PDB entry 8EYG | electron microscopy, 3.73 A resolution | chains C and F of the 5 polymer chains in the assembly

# Chain C
Molecule: Spike glycoprotein
Organism: Severe acute respiratory syndrome coronavirus 2
UniProt: P0DTC2 (SPIKE_SARS2); residue numbers follow UniProt; this construct covers 14-1149
Chain sequence (1136 residues; numbered 14 to 1149; the number before each row is that of its first residue):
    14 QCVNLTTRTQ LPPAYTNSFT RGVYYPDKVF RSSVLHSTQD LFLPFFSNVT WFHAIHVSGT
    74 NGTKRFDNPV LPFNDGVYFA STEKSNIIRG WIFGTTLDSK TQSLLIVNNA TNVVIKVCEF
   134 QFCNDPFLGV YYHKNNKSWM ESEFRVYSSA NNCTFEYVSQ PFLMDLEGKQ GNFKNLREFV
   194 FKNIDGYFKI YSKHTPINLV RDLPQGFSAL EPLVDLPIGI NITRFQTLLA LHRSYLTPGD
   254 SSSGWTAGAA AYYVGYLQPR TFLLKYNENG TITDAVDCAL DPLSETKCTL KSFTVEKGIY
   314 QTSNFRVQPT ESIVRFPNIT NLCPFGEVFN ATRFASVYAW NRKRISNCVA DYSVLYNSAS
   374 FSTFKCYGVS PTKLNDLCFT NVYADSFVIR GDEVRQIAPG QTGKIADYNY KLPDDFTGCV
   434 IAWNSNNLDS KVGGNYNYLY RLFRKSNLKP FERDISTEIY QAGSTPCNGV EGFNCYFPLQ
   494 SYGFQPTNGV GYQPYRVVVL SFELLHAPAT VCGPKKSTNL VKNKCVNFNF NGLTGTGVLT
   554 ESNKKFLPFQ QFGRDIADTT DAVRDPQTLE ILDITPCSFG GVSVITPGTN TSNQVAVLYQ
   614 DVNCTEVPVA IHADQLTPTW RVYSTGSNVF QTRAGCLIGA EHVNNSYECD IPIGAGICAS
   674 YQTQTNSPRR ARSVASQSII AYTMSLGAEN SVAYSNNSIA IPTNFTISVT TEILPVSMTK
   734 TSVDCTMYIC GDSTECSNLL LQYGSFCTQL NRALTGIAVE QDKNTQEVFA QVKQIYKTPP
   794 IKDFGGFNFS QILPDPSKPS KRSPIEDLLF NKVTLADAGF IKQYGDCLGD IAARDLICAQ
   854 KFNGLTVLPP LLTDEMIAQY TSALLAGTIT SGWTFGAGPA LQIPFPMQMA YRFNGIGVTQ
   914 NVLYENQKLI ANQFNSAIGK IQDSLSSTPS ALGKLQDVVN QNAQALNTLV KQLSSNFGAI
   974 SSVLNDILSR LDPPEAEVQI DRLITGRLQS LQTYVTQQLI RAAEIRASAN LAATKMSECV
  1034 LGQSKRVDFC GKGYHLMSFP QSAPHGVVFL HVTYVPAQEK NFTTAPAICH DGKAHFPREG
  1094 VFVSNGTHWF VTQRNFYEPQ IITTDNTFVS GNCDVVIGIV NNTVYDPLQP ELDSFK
Unresolved in the structure: 71-75, 618-640, 677-688, 828-850, 941-943, 1147-1149
Differences from the reference sequence: conflict P817 (Phe in P0DTC2), P892 (Ala in P0DTC2), P899 (Ala in P0DTC2), P942 (Ala in P0DTC2), P986 (Lys in P0DTC2), P987 (Val in P0DTC2)
Disulfide bonds: C291-C301, C391-C525, C538-C590, C617-C649, C662-C671, C738-C760, C743-C749, C1032-C1043, C1082-C1126
Glycans and other covalent adducts: N-acetylglucosamine (NAG) linked to N331, N343, N603, N616, N657, N709, N717, N1134
Swiss-Prot annotation at these positions:
  - region: N280 to C301 (Putative superantigen), R403 to D405 (Integrin-binding motif), N448 to F456 (Immunodominant HLA epitope recognized by the CD8+), P681 to A684 (Putative superantigen), S816 to Y837 (Fusion peptide 1), K835 to F855 (Fusion peptide 2)
  - site (Cleavage): R685, S686, R815, S816
  - glycosylation: N17 (N-linked (GlcNAc...) (complex) asparagine), N61 (N-linked (GlcNAc...) (hybrid) asparagine), N74 (N-linked (GlcNAc...) (complex) asparagine), N122 (N-linked (GlcNAc...) (hybrid) asparagine), N149 (N-linked (GlcNAc...) (complex) asparagine), N165 (N-linked (GlcNAc...) (complex) asparagine), N234 (N-linked (GlcNAc...) (high mannose) asparagine), N282 (N-linked (GlcNAc...) (complex) asparagine), T323 (O-linked (GalNAc) threonine), S325 (O-linked (HexNAc...) serine), N331 (N-linked (GlcNAc...) (complex) asparagine), N343 (N-linked (GlcNAc...) (complex) asparagine), N603 (N-linked (GlcNAc...) (hybrid) asparagine), N616 (N-linked (GlcNAc...) (complex) asparagine), N657 (N-linked (GlcNAc...) (complex) asparagine), T676 (O-linked (GlcNAc...) threonine), T678 (O-linked (GlcNAc...) threonine), N709 (N-linked (GlcNAc...) (high mannose) asparagine), N717 (N-linked (GlcNAc...) (hybrid) asparagine), N801 (N-linked (GlcNAc...) (hybrid) asparagine) and 3 more in UniProt
  - natural variant: L18 (L18F: In strain: Beta/B.1.351, Gamma/P.1 and 1 more), T19 (T19I: In strain: Omicron/BQ.1.1, Omicron/XBB.1.5 and 1 more; T19R: In strain: Delta/B.1.617.2, Omicron/BA.2 and 4 more), T20 (T20N: In strain: Gamma/P.1), L24 to A27 (sequence variant, change not given here; In strain: Omicron/BA.2, Omicron/BA.2.12.1 and 6 more), P26 (P26S: In strain: Gamma/P.1), Q52 (Q52H: In strain: Omicron/EG.5.1), A67 (A67V: In strain: Eta/B.1.525, Omicron/BA.1), H69 to V70 (deletion: In strain: Alpha/B.1.1.7, Eta/B.1.525 and 5 more), G75 (G75V: In strain: Lambda/C.37), T76 (T76I: In strain: Lambda/C.37), D80 (D80A: In strain: Beta/B.1.351), V83 (V83A: In strain: Omicron/XBB.1.5, Omicron/EG.5.1), 79 further natural variant entries in UniProt
  - mutagenesis: H69 to V70 (Increased incorporation of cleaved spike into virions), N121 (N121Q: Partial loss of biliverdin affinity), R190 (R190K: Partial loss of biliverdin affinity), N234 (N234Q: Increased resistance to neutralizing antibodies), N331 (N331Q: Reduced viral infectivity), N343 (N343Q: Reduced viral infectivity), L452 (L452R: Increased resistance to neutralizing antibodies. Decreases HLA binding to NF9 epitope. Increased binding affinity to human ACE2), Y453 (Y453F: Decreased HLA binding to NF9 epitope. Increased binding affinity to human ACE2), A475 (A475V: Increased resistance to neutralizing antibodies), V483 (V483A: Increased resistance to neutralizing antibodies), E484 (E484D: Increased replication in human TMEM106B overexpressing cells), F490 (F490L: Increased resistance to neutralizing antibodies and human covalescent sera neutralization), 14 further mutagenesis entries in UniProt

# Chain F
Molecule: Nanobody
Organism: Lama glama
Notes: antibody fragment or engineered binder
Chain sequence (118 residues; numbered 1 to 118; the number before each row is that of its first residue):
     1 EVQLVESGGG LVQPGGSLRL SCAASGGTFS SIGMGWFRQA PGKEREFVAA ISWDGGATAY
    61 ADSVKGRFTI SADNSKNTAY LQMNSLKPED TAVYYCAKED VGKPFDWGQG TLVTVSSG
Disulfide bonds: C22-C96

# How chain C and chain F interact
Contacting residue pairs (11; chain C residue first):
  S373(C) - E1(F)
  S373(C) - V2(F)
  S373(C) - T28(F)
  S373(C) - K103(F)
  F374(C) - T28(F)
  S375(C) - T28(F)
  S375(C) - F29(F)
  K378(C) - F29(F)
  R408(C) - F29(F)
  N437(C) - E1(F)  hydrogen bond
  V503(C) - Q3(F)
Interface residues without a listed pair, chain C (11 interface residues in all): D405, V407, G504, Y508
Interface residues without a listed pair, chain F (8 interface residues in all): S25, G27

# Overview
11 residues of chain C and 8 residues of chain F are in contact; the contacts include 1 hydrogen bond. Its one
hydrogen-bonded contact is N437(C)-E1(F). From UniProt: 27 mutagenesis sites on chain C.
Chain C is Spike glycoprotein (Severe acute respiratory syndrome coronavirus 2) and chain F is Nanobody (Lama
glama); the structure, SARS-CoV-2 spike protein complexed with two nanobodies, was determined by electron
microscopy.
